Entry 4YOX (X-ray diffraction, 2.05 A resolution); this record covers chains A and C of the 6 polymer chains in the assembly.

# Chain A (and C)
Name: 3-5 exonuclease PhoExo I
Organism: Pyrococcus horikoshii
Notes: chain C of this document is another copy of the same molecule, construct and numbering; everything in this record applies to it too
UniProtKB: A0A060P168 (A0A060P168_PYRHR); numbering as in UniProt (aligned over 1-229)
Sequence (233 residues; each row starts with the number of its first residue):
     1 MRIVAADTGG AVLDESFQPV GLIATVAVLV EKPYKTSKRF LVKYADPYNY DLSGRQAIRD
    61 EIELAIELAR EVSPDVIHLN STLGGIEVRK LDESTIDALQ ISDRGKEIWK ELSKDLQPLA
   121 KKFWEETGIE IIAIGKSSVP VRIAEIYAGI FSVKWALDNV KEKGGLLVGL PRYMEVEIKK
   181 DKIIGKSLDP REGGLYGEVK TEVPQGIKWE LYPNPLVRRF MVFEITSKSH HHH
Disordered / not traced: 161-163, 230-233
Sequence notes: engineered mutation Asn-80 (Asp in A0A060P168); expression tag (230-233)
What the authors report for this chain:
  - binding site for the 7-nt DNA strand: Phe-17, Arg-55, Arg-104, Asn-214
  - mutagenesis - D7N, A11F, E61Q, D80N, E145Q: abolished catalytic activity
  - mutagenesis - K136A, R172A: decreased catalytic activity
  - mutagenesis - N214L: decreased binding to DNA
  - mutagenesis - N214L: decreased binding to RNA
  - mutagenesis - N214L: decreased catalytic activity on RNA
  - mutagenesis - N214L: decreased catalytic activity on poly-dT

# Interface between chain A and chain C
Pairs across the interface (39; chain A residue first):
  Phe-17(A) / Tyr-34(C)
  Tyr-173(A) / Arg-191(C)
  Leu-188(A) / Pro-190(C)
  Leu-188(A) / Arg-191(C)
  Asp-189(A) / Arg-191(C)
  Pro-190(A) / Pro-190(C)
  Arg-191(A) / Arg-191(C)
  Glu-210(A) / Lys-32(C)  salt bridge
  Glu-210(A) / Pro-33(C)
  Tyr-212(A) / Lys-32(C)
  Tyr-212(A) / Pro-33(C)
  Tyr-212(A) / Tyr-34(C)  hydrophobic
  Pro-213(A) / Pro-33(C)
  Pro-213(A) / Tyr-34(C)
  Pro-213(A) / Lys-35(C)
  Pro-213(A) / Glu-192(C)
  Asn-214(A) / Val-139(C)
  Pro-215(A) / Ile-3(C)  hydrophobic
  Pro-215(A) / Tyr-34(C)  hydrophobic
  Pro-215(A) / Ser-138(C)
  Pro-215(A) / Val-139(C)  hydrogen bond (backbone-backbone)
  Pro-215(A) / Pro-140(C)
  Leu-216(A) / Met-1(C)  hydrophobic
  Leu-216(A) / His-78(C)
  Leu-216(A) / Ser-137(C)  hydrogen bond (backbone-side chain)
  Val-217(A) / Ser-137(C)  hydrogen bond (backbone-backbone)
  Arg-218(A) / Lys-136(C)  hydrogen bond (side chain-backbone)
  Arg-218(A) / Ser-137(C)  hydrogen bond (backbone-backbone)
  Arg-218(A) / Ser-138(C)
  Arg-218(A) / Val-139(C)
  Arg-218(A) / Arg-142(C)
  Arg-218(A) / Tyr-173(C)
  Arg-218(A) / Glu-192(C)  salt bridge
  Arg-219(A) / Asp-189(C)
  Arg-219(A) / Arg-191(C)
  Met-221(A) / Arg-191(C)
  Met-221(A) / Glu-192(C)
  Met-221(A) / Gly-193(C)
  Glu-224(A) / Lys-32(C)  salt bridge
Other interface residues (no listed pair), chain A (18 interface residues in all): Leu-211
Other interface residues (no listed pair), chain C (21 interface residues in all): Ile-134, Leu-195

# Summary
18 residues of chain A and 21 residues of chain C are in contact; the contacts include 5 hydrogen bonds and 3
salt bridges. Among the polar pairs are Glu-210(A)/Lys-32(C), Arg-218(A)/Glu-192(C) and Glu-224(A)/Lys-32(C).
The paper reports a binding site for the 7-nt DNA strand at Phe-17(A), Arg-55(A) and Arg-104(A) among others;
D7N, A11F and E61Q of chain A, among others, abolish catalytic activity; 8 substitutions were tested in all.
Both chains are 3-5 exonuclease PhoExo I (Pyrococcus horikoshii). Entry 4YOX (Crystal structure of a trimeric
exonuclease PhoExo I from Pyrococcus horikoshii OT3 in complex with poly-dT) was determined by X-ray
diffraction, deposited together with 4YOV, 4YOW and 4YOY.
